6YO0 - chains A1 and E1 of the 12 polymer chains in the assembly; structure by electron microscopy, 2.90 A resolution.

[Chain A1]
Molecule: ATP synthase subunit alpha
Organism: Tetrahymena thermophila
Reference sequence: Q24HY8 (Q24HY8_TETTS); residues 1-546 here = UniProt positions 1-546
Chain sequence (546 residues; each row starts with the number of its first residue):
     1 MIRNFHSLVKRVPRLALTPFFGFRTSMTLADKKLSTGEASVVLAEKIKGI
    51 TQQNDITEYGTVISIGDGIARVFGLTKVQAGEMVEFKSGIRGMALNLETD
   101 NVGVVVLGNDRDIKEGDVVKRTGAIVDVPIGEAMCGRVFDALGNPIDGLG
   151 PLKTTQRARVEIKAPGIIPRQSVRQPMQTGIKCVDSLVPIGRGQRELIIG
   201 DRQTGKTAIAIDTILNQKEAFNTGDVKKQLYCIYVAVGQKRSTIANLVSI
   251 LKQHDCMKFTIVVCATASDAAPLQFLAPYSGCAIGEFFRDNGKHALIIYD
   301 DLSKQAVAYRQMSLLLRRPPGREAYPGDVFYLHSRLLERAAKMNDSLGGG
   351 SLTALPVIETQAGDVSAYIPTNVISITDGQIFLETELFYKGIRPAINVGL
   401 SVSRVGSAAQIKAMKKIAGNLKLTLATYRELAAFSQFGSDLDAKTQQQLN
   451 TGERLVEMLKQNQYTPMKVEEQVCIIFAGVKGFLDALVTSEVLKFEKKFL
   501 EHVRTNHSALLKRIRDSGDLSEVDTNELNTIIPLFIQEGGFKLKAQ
Disordered / not traced: 1-33, 546
Bound ions: Mg2+: T207 (together with ATP)
Residues lining bound ligands:
  - ADP (adenosine-5'-diphosphate): V402, S403, R404
  - ATP (adenosine-5'-triphosphate): D201, R202, Q203, T204, G205, K206, T207, A208, E359, F388, R393, P394, Q461, N462, Q463

[Chain E1]
Molecule: ATP synthase subunit beta
Organism: Tetrahymena thermophila
Reference sequence: I7LZV1 (I7LZV1_TETTS); numbering as in UniProt (aligned over 1-497)
Chain sequence (497 residues; row label = number of the first residue in the row):
     1 MLSKALQRGIARAFSTTAKKEAPKTVKANGQVSQVIGAVVDVQFEGELPQ
    51 ILNALEVQGTQHRLVLEVAQHLGDSRVRTIAMDSTEGLVRGQPVVDTGLP
   101 ISVPVGPGTLGRIMNVIGEPIDQRGPIKAAKLYPIHRDAPSFTDQATSAE
   151 ILVTGIKVVDLLAPYARGGKIGLFGGAGVGKTVLIQELINNVAKHHGGYS
   201 VFAGVGERTREGNDLYHEMMDSKVISVKEGESRCALIFGQMNEPPGARAR
   251 VGLTGLTVAEYFRDEEGKDVLLFVDNIFRFTQACSEVSALLGRIPSAVGY
   301 QPTLATDLGALQERITTTQKGSITSVQAIYVPADDLTDPAPATTFAHLDA
   351 TTVLNRGLTELGIYPAVDPLDSTSRMLDPITIGEEHYTVARGVQKLLQDY
   401 KSLQDIIAILGVDDLSEEDKLVVARARKVQKFLSQPFFMSEVFSGIPGRF
   451 VNLKQNIASFKALLEGAGDEYPESCFYMKGDLEESLAAGRADALKSK
Disordered / not traced: 1-26, 497
Bound ions: Mg2+: T182 (together with ADP)
Residues lining bound ligands:
  - ADP (adenosine-5'-diphosphate): G176, A177, G178, V179, G180, K181, T182, V183, E211, Y364, Q435, F437, S440, F443, M478
  - ATP (adenosine-5'-triphosphate): S374, L377, Y387, R391

[How chain A1 and chain E1 interact]
Contacting residue pairs (78; chain A1 residue first):
  I63(A1) - G73(E1)
  S64(A1) - H71(E1)
  S64(A1) - L72(E1)
  I65(A1) - Q70(E1)
  I65(A1) - H71(E1)  hydrogen bond (backbone-backbone)
  D67(A1) - Q70(E1)  hydrogen bond
  D67(A1) - R293(E1)  salt bridge
  N109(A1) - D138(E1)
  R111(A1) - Q50(E1)
  R111(A1) - I51(E1)
  R111(A1) - L52(E1)
  R111(A1) - H136(E1)
  R111(A1) - R137(E1)
  R111(A1) - D138(E1)  salt bridge
  D112(A1) - Q50(E1)  hydrogen bond
  K114(A1) - L48(E1)  hydrogen bond (side chain-backbone)
  K114(A1) - P49(E1)
  K114(A1) - Q50(E1)
  E115(A1) - L48(E1)
  E115(A1) - H71(E1)
  E115(A1) - G73(E1)
  E115(A1) - D74(E1)  hydrogen bond (side chain-backbone)
  E115(A1) - S75(E1)  hydrogen bond (side chain-backbone)
  I146(A1) - F142(E1)
  I146(A1) - T143(E1)
  D147(A1) - T143(E1)
  R202(A1) - F345(E1)
  R202(A1) - D371(E1)  salt bridge
  Q203(A1) - T373(E1)
  Q239(A1) - E313(E1)
  K240(A1) - K170(E1)
  K240(A1) - E313(E1)
  K240(A1) - A346(E1)
  K240(A1) - H347(E1)  hydrogen bond (side chain-backbone)
  K240(A1) - D349(E1)  salt bridge
  R241(A1) - A139(E1)
  R241(A1) - P140(E1)  hydrogen bond (side chain-backbone)
  R241(A1) - S141(E1)
  R241(A1) - Q145(E1)
  R241(A1) - E313(E1)
  S242(A1) - Q145(E1)
  I244(A1) - F142(E1)  hydrophobic
  A245(A1) - F142(E1)
  N246(A1) - T147(E1)
  A267(A1) - G309(E1)
  A267(A1) - E313(E1)
  A267(A1) - H347(E1)
  S268(A1) - E313(E1)
  R310(A1) - S296(E1)
  Q311(A1) - P302(E1)
  Q311(A1) - T303(E1)
  Q311(A1) - T306(E1)  hydrogen bond
  L314(A1) - I294(E1)
  L314(A1) - P302(E1)  hydrophobic
  L315(A1) - P302(E1)  hydrophobic
  L315(A1) - T303(E1)
  R317(A1) - G292(E1)  hydrogen bond (side chain-backbone)
  R317(A1) - I294(E1)
  A324(A1) - S296(E1)
  A324(A1) - A297(E1)
  Q361(A1) - T337(E1)
  Q361(A1) - A342(E1)
  E386(A1) - Q398(E1)
  F388(A1) - R391(E1)
  Y389(A1) - L370(E1)  hydrogen bond (side chain-backbone)
  Y389(A1) - T373(E1)
  Y389(A1) - Q394(E1)
  Y389(A1) - K395(E1)  hydrogen bond (backbone-backbone)
  K390(A1) - K395(E1)
  K390(A1) - Q398(E1)
  K390(A1) - D399(E1)
  R393(A1) - R391(E1)
  Q436(A1) - L403(E1)
  Q436(A1) - S416(E1)
  Q436(A1) - D419(E1)
  F437(A1) - I406(E1)  hydrophobic
  F437(A1) - D414(E1)
  S439(A1) - S416(E1)
Also at the interface, not in a pair above, chain A1 (49 interface residues in all): G66, D110, V138, G148, V248, T266, D269, A271, K304, R318, P320, E323
Also at the interface, not in a pair above, chain E1 (61 interface residues in all): P295, A305, A310, T316, L336, L348, R375, Y387, L410, L415

[In short]
49 residues of chain A1 face 61 of chain E1 across their interface, with 12 hydrogen bonds and 4 salt bridges.
Polar contacts include D67(A1)-R293(E1), R111(A1)-D138(E1) and R202(A1)-D371(E1). ATP is bound between chain
A1 and chain E1. Ligands of chain A1: ADP.
Here chain A1 is ATP synthase subunit alpha and chain E1 is ATP synthase subunit beta, both from Tetrahymena
thermophila. Entry 6YO0 (Cryo-EM structure of Tetrahymena thermophila mitochondrial ATP synthase -
F1/peripheral stalk) was determined by electron microscopy, deposited together with 6YNV, 6YNW, 6YNX, 6YNY and
6YNZ.
